4L4W - chain A; structure by X-ray diffraction, 2.04 A resolution.

# Chain A
Protein: EspG3
Organism: Mycobacterium smegmatis
UniProt: A0QQ45 (A0QQ45_MYCS2); numbering as in UniProt (aligned over 1-293)
Sequence (295 residues; each row starts with the number of its first residue; numbers below 1 keep their minus sign (Gly-1 is residue -1)):
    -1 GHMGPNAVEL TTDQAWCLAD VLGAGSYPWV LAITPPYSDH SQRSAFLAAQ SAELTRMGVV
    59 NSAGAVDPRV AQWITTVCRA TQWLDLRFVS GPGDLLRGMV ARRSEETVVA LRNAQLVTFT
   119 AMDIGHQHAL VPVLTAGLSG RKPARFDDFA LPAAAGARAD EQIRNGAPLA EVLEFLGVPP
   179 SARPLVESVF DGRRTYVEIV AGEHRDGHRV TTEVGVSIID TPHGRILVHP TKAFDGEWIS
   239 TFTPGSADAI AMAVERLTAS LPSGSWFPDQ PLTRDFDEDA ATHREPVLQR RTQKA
Disordered / not traced: 88-92, 266-293
Sequence notes: expression tag (-1 to 0)
Modified residues: Mse1, Mse55, Mse97, Mse120, Mse250 (selenomethionine; parent Met)
Reported in the primary citation:
  - mutagenesis - E196R, S215Y: abolished binding to PE5-PPE4 dimers

# Summary
The paper reports that E196R and S215Y abolish binding to PE5-PPE4 dimers.
Chain A is EspG3 (Mycobacterium smegmatis); the structure, Structure of EspG3 chaperone from the type VII
(ESX-3) secretion system, was determined by X-ray diffraction together with 5VBA, 5SXL, 5DLB and 4RCL from the
same study.
